PDB entry 8VCY | X-ray diffraction, 2.60 A resolution | chains A and B of the 5 polymer chains in the assembly

Chain A:
Protein: MHC class II HLA-DQ-alpha chain
Source organism: Homo sapiens
UniProtKB: Q30069 (Q30069_HUMAN); the construct lacks a stretch of the UniProt sequence, so the offset changes along the chain: -1 to 9 = UniProt 1-11; 10-181 = UniProt 13-184
Amino-acid sequence (185 residues; each row starts with the number of its first residue; numbers below 1 keep their minus sign (Glu-1 is residue -1)):
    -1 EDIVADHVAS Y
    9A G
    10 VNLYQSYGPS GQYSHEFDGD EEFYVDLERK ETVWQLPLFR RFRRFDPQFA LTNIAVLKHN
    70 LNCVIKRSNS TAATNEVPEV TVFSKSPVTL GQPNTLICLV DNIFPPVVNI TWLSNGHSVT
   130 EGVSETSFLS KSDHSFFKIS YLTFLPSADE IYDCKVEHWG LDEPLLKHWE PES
Unresolved in the structure: -1, 179-182
Construct notes: engineered mutation Cys72 (Ile75 in Q30069); expression tag (182)
Disulfide bonds: Cys107-Cys163
Glycans and other covalent adducts: N-acetylglucosamine (NAG) linked to Asn118

Chain B:
Protein: MHC class II HLA-DQ-beta-1
Source organism: Homo sapiens
UniProtKB: O19707 (O19707_HUMAN); residue numbers follow UniProt; this construct covers 1-192
Amino-acid sequence (192 residues; each row starts with the number of its first residue):
     1 RDSPEDFVYQ FKGMCYFTNG TERVRLVTRY IYNREEYARF DSDVGVYRAV TPLGPPAAEY
    61 WNSQKEVLER TRAELDTVCR HNYQLELRTT LQRRVEPTVT ISPSRTEALN HHNLLVCSVT
   121 DFYPAQIKVR WFRNDQEETT GVVSTPLIRN GDWTFQILVM LEMTPQRGDV YTCHVEHPSL
   181 QNPIIVEWRA QS
Unresolved in the structure: 105-112, 192
Disulfide bonds: Cys15-Cys79, Cys117-Cys173
Glycans and other covalent adducts: N-acetylglucosamine (NAG) linked to Asn19

Interface between chain A and chain B:
Contacting residue pairs (128):
  Ile1(A) with Tyr16(B), hydrophobic; Arg25(B); Val27(B), hydrophobic
  Val2(A) with Thr18(B)
  Ala3(A) with Tyr16(B), hydrophobic; Phe17(B); Thr18(B)
  Asp4(A) with Phe17(B), hydrogen bond (backbone-backbone); Thr18(B); Asn19(B), hydrogen bond (side chain-backbone)
  His5(A) with Cys15(B); Tyr16(B); Phe17(B), hydrogen bond (backbone-backbone); Leu91(B)
  Val6(A) with Met14(B), hydrophobic; Cys15(B); Tyr16(B), hydrophobic
  Ala7(A) with Met14(B); Cys15(B), hydrogen bond (backbone-backbone); Phe17(B), hydrophobic
  Ser8(A) with Gly13(B); Met14(B)
  Tyr9(A) with Gly13(B), hydrogen bond (backbone-backbone); Cys15(B), hydrophobic; Val78(B), hydrophobic; Asn82(B); Glu86(B), hydrogen bond
  Gly9A(A) with Phe11(B); Lys12(B); Gly13(B), hydrogen bond (backbone-backbone)
  Val10(A) with Phe11(B)
  Asn11(A) with Gln10(B); Phe11(B), hydrogen bond (backbone-backbone)
  Leu12(A) with Val8(B), hydrophobic; Tyr9(B)
  Tyr13(A) with Val8(B); Tyr9(B), hydrogen bond (backbone-backbone)
  Gln14(A) with Asp6(B); Phe7(B)
  Ser15(A) with Asp6(B), hydrogen bond; Phe7(B), hydrogen bond (side chain-backbone)
  Tyr16(A) with Pro4(B), hydrophobic; Asp6(B), hydrogen bond (backbone-side chain)
  Phe26(A) with Glu86(B); Thr90(B); Leu91(B), hydrophobic; Trp153(B)
  Asp27(A) with Arg149(B), hydrogen bond (backbone-side chain)
  Gly28(A) with Arg149(B), hydrogen bond (backbone-side chain)
  Asp29(A) with Tyr123(B); Arg149(B), salt bridge; Trp153(B)
  Glu30(A) with Trp153(B), hydrogen bond (backbone-side chain)
  Glu31(A) with Glu86(B); Thr90(B); Trp153(B)
  Leu45(A) with Arg93(B); Trp153(B), hydrophobic
  Leu47(A) with Thr89(B)
  Phe48(A) with Thr89(B); Thr90(B); Trp153(B), hydrophobic
  Arg52(A) with Leu85(B); Glu86(B), salt bridge; Thr89(B); Thr90(B)
  Leu66(A) with Tyr9(B), hydrophobic
  Asn69(A) with Tyr9(B), hydrogen bond
  Leu70(A) with Phe7(B); Val8(B); Tyr9(B), hydrophobic; Tyr32(B), hydrophobic
  Val73(A) with Tyr9(B), hydrophobic; Tyr32(B), hydrophobic; Tyr37(B); Leu53(B), hydrophobic
  Ile74(A) with Phe7(B), hydrophobic; Tyr32(B)
  Arg76(A) with Leu53(B), hydrogen bond (side chain-backbone); Pro56(B)
  Ser77(A) with Tyr32(B), hydrogen bond
  Ser79(A) with Phe7(B)
  Thr80(A) with Phe7(B); Tyr32(B), hydrogen bond (backbone-side chain); Asn33(B), hydrogen bond (backbone-side chain)
  Ala81(A) with Glu5(B); Asp6(B); Phe7(B), hydrophobic; Asn33(B)
  Ala82(A) with Asp6(B), hydrogen bond (backbone-backbone); Asn33(B)
  Asn84(A) with Ser3(B)
  Glu85(A) with Arg34(B), salt bridge
  Phe92(A) with Ile148(B), hydrophobic; Asn150(B); Gln156(B)
  Ser93(A) with Gln156(B), hydrogen bond (backbone-side chain)
  Lys94(A) with Thr120(B); Asp121(B), salt bridge; Asn150(B); Asp152(B), salt bridge; Thr154(B); Gln156(B)
  Ile106(A) with Asn150(B)
  Phe113(A) with Val8(B), hydrophobic; Gln10(B); Asn33(B); Arg34(B)
  Pro114(A) with Asp6(B)
  Ser139(A) with Lys12(B)
  Lys140(A) with Lys12(B), hydrogen bond (backbone-side chain)
  Asp142(A) with Arg34(B), salt bridge
  His143(A) with Gln10(B), hydrogen bond (backbone-side chain); Lys12(B), hydrogen bond; Ile31(B); Arg34(B); Glu36(B), salt bridge
  Ser144(A) with Arg34(B)
  Phe145(A) with Gln10(B)
  Ile148(A) with Arg149(B); Asn150(B); Gly151(B)
  Tyr150(A) with Asn150(B), hydrogen bond (side chain-backbone); Gly151(B), hydrogen bond (side chain-backbone); Asp152(B), hydrogen bond (side chain-backbone)
  Trp168(A) with Ser3(B); Pro4(B); Asp6(B)
Other interface residues (no listed pair), chain A (65 interface residues in all): His24, Gln44, Phe51, Asn62, Ser95, Pro96, Asn111, Pro115, Val116, Thr135
Other interface residues (no listed pair), chain B (56 interface residues in all): Arg23, Arg29, Tyr30, Gly54, Ala57, Cys79, Tyr83, Thr100, Ser118, Phe155

Summary:
The interface between chain A and chain B involves 65 residues on one side and 56 on the other; the contacts
include 28 hydrogen bonds and 7 salt bridges. Polar contacts include Asp29(A)-Arg149(B), Arg52(A)-Glu86(B) and
Glu85(A)-Arg34(B). Covalently linked N-acetylglucosamine: at Asn118(A).
Chain A is MHC class II HLA-DQ-alpha chain and chain B is MHC class II HLA-DQ-beta-1, both from Homo sapiens;
the structure, Human TCR A2.13 in complex with DQ8-InsC8-15NPY, was determined by X-ray diffraction, deposited
together with 8VCX, 8VD0, 8VD2, 8VDD and 8VDU.
